7YA0 - chains A and B of the 6 polymer chains in the assembly; structure by electron microscopy, 3.10 A resolution.

Chain A (and B):
Protein: Spike glycoprotein
Source organism: Severe acute respiratory syndrome coronavirus 2
Notes: chain B of this document is another copy of the same molecule, construct and numbering; everything in this record applies to it too
UniProtKB: P0DTC2 (SPIKE_SARS2); aligned to UniProt positions 14-1208 over residues 14-1208
Chain sequence (1240 residues; numbered 14 to 1256 plus 2 insertion-coded residues; 5 numbers in that range are skipped by the numbering (no residue carries them; nothing is unmodelled there); the number before each row is that of its first residue; a row labelled like 214A-214B holds insertion residues (214A, then the next letters in order)):
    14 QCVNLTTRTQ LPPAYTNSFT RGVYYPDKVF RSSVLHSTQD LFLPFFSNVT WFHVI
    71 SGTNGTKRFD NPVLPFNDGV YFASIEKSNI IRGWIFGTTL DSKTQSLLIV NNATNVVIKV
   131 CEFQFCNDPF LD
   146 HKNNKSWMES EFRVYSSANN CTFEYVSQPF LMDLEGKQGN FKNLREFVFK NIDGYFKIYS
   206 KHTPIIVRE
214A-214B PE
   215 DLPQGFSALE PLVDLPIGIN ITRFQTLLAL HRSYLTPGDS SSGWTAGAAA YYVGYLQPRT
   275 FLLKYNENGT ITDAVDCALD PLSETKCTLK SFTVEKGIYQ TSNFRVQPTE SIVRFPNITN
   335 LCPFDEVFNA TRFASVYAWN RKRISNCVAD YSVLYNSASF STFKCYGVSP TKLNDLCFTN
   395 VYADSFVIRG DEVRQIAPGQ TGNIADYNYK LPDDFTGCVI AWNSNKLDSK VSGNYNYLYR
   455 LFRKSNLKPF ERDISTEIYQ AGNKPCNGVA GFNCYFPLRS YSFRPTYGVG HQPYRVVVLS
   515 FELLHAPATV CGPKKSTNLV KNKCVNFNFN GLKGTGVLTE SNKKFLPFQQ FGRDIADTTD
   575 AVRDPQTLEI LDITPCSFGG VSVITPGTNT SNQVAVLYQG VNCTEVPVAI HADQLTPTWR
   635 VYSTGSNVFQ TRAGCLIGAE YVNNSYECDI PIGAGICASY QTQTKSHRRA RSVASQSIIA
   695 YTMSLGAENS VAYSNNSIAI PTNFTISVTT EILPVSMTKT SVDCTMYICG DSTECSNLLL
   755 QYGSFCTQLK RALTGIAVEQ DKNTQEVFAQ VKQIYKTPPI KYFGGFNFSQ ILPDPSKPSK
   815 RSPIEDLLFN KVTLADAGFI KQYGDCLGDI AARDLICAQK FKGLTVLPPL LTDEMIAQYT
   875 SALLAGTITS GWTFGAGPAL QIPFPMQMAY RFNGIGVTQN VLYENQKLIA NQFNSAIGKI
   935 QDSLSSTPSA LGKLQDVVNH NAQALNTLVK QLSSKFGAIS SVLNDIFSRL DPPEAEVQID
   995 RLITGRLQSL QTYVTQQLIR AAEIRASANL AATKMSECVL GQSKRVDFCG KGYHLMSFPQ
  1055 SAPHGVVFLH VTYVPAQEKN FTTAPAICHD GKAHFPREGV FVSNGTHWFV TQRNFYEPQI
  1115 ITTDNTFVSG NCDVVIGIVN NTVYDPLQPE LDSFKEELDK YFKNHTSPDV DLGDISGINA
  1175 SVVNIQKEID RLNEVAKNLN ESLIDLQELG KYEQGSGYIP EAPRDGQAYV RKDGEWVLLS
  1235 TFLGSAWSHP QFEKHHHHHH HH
Not modelled in the structure: 71-76, 146-152, 177-184, 211-214, 214A-214B, 248-256, 621-640, 677-689, 828-847, 1148-1256 (chain B: 71-76, 146-152, 177-184, 211-214, 214A-214B, 248-256, 621-640, 677-689, 828-844, 1148-1256)
Sequence notes: variant Val67 (Ala in P0DTC2), Ile95 (Thr in P0DTC2), Asp142 (Gly in P0DTC2), Ile211 (Leu212 in P0DTC2), Asp339 (Gly in P0DTC2), Asn417 (Lys in P0DTC2), Lys440 (Asn in P0DTC2), Ser446 (Gly in P0DTC2), Asn477 (Ser in P0DTC2), Lys478 (Thr in P0DTC2), Ala484 (Glu in P0DTC2), Arg493 (Gln in P0DTC2), Ser496 (Gly in P0DTC2), Arg498 (Gln in P0DTC2), Tyr501 (Asn in P0DTC2), His505 (Tyr in P0DTC2), Lys547 (Thr in P0DTC2), Gly614 (Asp in P0DTC2), Tyr655 (His in P0DTC2), Lys679 (Asn in P0DTC2), His681 (Pro in P0DTC2), Lys764 (Asn in P0DTC2), Tyr796 (Asp in P0DTC2), Lys856 (Asn in P0DTC2), His954 (Gln in P0DTC2), Lys969 (Asn in P0DTC2), Phe981 (Leu in P0DTC2); insertion (214, 214A-214B); engineered mutation Pro817 (Phe in P0DTC2), Pro892 (Ala in P0DTC2), Pro899 (Ala in P0DTC2), Pro942 (Ala in P0DTC2), Pro986 (Lys in P0DTC2), Pro987 (Val in P0DTC2); expression tag (1209-1256)
Disulfides: Cys15-Cys136, Cys131-Cys166, Cys291-Cys301, Cys336-Cys361, Cys379-Cys432, Cys391-Cys525, Cys480-Cys488, Cys538-Cys590, Cys617-Cys649, Cys662-Cys671, Cys738-Cys760, Cys743-Cys749, Cys1032-Cys1043, Cys1082-Cys1126
Covalent attachments: N-acetylglucosamine (NAG) linked to Asn61, Asn282, Asn331, Asn343, Asn603, Asn616, Asn709, Asn717, Asn801, Asn1074, Asn1098, Asn1134
Curated features (UniProtKB/Swiss-Prot):
  - region: Asn280 to Cys301 (Putative superantigen), Arg403 to Asp405 (Integrin-binding motif), Asn448 to Phe456 (Immunodominant HLA epitope recognized by the CD8+), Ser816 to Tyr837 (Fusion peptide 1), Lys835 to Phe855 (Fusion peptide 2), Asp1163 to Glu1202 (Heptad repeat 2)
  - site (Cleavage): Arg685, Ser686, Arg815, Ser816
  - glycosylation: Asn17 (N-linked (GlcNAc...) (complex) asparagine), Asn61 (N-linked (GlcNAc...) (hybrid) asparagine), Asn74 (N-linked (GlcNAc...) (complex) asparagine), Asn122 (N-linked (GlcNAc...) (hybrid) asparagine), Asn149 (N-linked (GlcNAc...) (complex) asparagine), Asn165 (N-linked (GlcNAc...) (complex) asparagine), Asn234 (N-linked (GlcNAc...) (high mannose) asparagine), Asn282 (N-linked (GlcNAc...) (complex) asparagine), Thr323 (O-linked (GalNAc) threonine), Ser325 (O-linked (HexNAc...) serine), Asn331 (N-linked (GlcNAc...) (complex) asparagine), Asn343 (N-linked (GlcNAc...) (complex) asparagine), Asn603 (N-linked (GlcNAc...) (hybrid) asparagine), Asn616 (N-linked (GlcNAc...) (complex) asparagine), Asn657 (N-linked (GlcNAc...) (complex) asparagine), Thr676 (O-linked (GlcNAc...) threonine), Thr678 (O-linked (GlcNAc...) threonine), Asn709 (N-linked (GlcNAc...) (high mannose) asparagine), Asn717 (N-linked (GlcNAc...) (hybrid) asparagine), Asn801 (N-linked (GlcNAc...) (hybrid) asparagine) and 6 more in UniProt

How chain A and chain B interact:
Contacting residue pairs (104):
  Gln314(A) with Lys764(B), hydrogen bond
  Asn317(A) with Asp737(B), hydrogen bond
  Arg357(A) with Thr167(B)
  Asn360(A) with Phe168(B)
  Pro521(A) with Pro230(B), hydrophobic
  Thr523(A) with Pro230(B)
  Lys547(A) with Asn978(B)
  Thr549(A) with Asp745(B)
  Lys557(A) with Ala845(B); Ala846(B)
  Lys558(A) with Phe43(B)
  Phe559(A) with Phe43(B), hydrophobic
  Leu560(A) with Asn282(B); Gly283(B)
  Phe562(A) with Lys41(B), hydrogen bond (backbone-side chain); Glu224(B); Pro225(B), hydrophobic
  Gln563(A) with Lys41(B); Val42(B); Phe43(B); Gly283(B)
  Gln564(A) with Lys41(B), hydrogen bond (backbone-backbone)
  Phe565(A) with Lys41(B); Val42(B), hydrophobic; Phe43(B)
  Gly566(A) with Phe43(B)
  Arg567(A) with Phe43(B), hydrogen bond (backbone-backbone)
  Asp568(A) with Arg847(B), salt bridge; Ala852(B)
  Ile569(A) with Arg847(B); Lys964(B)
  Ala570(A) with Ala852(B), hydrophobic; Lys964(B), hydrogen bond (backbone-side chain)
  Asp571(A) with Lys964(B)
  Thr572(A) with Arg847(B); Lys856(B)
  Asp574(A) with Arg847(B)
  Ile587(A) with Arg847(B), hydrogen bond (backbone-side chain)
  Thr588(A) with Phe855(B)
  Pro589(A) with Phe855(B)
  Phe592(A) with Met740(B), hydrophobic; Lys854(B)
  Pro665(A) with Leu864(B), hydrophobic
  Ala668(A) with Pro863(B), hydrogen bond (backbone-backbone); Leu864(B); Thr866(B)
  Gly669(A) with Leu864(B), hydrogen bond (backbone-backbone); Met869(B)
  Met697(A) with Leu865(B), hydrophobic
  Leu699(A) with Ile788(B); Met869(B), hydrophobic; Gln872(B); Tyr873(B)
  Gly700(A) with Lys786(B)
  Ala701(A) with Lys786(B); Ile788(B), hydrogen bond (backbone-backbone)
  Glu702(A) with Ile788(B); Lys790(B), salt bridge
  Asn703(A) with Gln787(B), hydrogen bond; Ile788(B), hydrogen bond (backbone-backbone); Tyr789(B); Lys790(B), hydrogen bond (backbone-backbone)
  Val705(A) with Tyr789(B), hydrophobic; Thr883(B); Gln895(B)
  Ala706(A) with Gln895(B)
  Tyr707(A) with Pro792(B), hydrophobic; Tyr796(B); Phe797(B), hydrophobic; Thr883(B); Ile896(B); Pro897(B), hydrophobic; Phe898(B), hydrogen bond (side chain-backbone)
  Asn709(A) with Pro897(B)
  Ser711(A) with Gln895(B), hydrogen bond; Pro897(B)
  Ile712(A) with Gln895(B)
  Ala713(A) with Leu894(B), hydrophobic; Gln895(B), hydrogen bond (backbone-backbone)
  Pro715(A) with Leu894(B)
  Gln957(A) with Arg765(B), hydrogen bond
  Lys964(A) with Ser758(B), hydrogen bond
  Gln965(A) with Phe759(B)
  Gln1002(A) with Gln1002(B)
  Gln1010(A) with Leu1012(B)
  Glu1017(A) with Arg1019(B)
  Arg1039(A) with Glu1031(B), salt bridge; Arg1039(B)
  Val1040(A) with Ser1030(B)
  Lys1045(A) with Gly889(B)
  Pro1069(A) with Ala890(B)
  Glu1072(A) with Leu894(B)
  Thr1077(A) with Met900(B)
  Ala1078(A) with Met900(B)
  Pro1079(A) with Met900(B); Tyr917(B), hydrophobic
  Phe1089(A) with Asn914(B); Tyr917(B), hydrophobic
  Pro1090(A) with Gln913(B), hydrogen bond (backbone-side chain)
  Val1094(A) with Tyr904(B)
  Arg1107(A) with Tyr904(B)
  Phe1121(A) with Asn914(B)
  Ser1123(A) with Asn914(B), hydrogen bond; Glu918(B)
Interface residues without a listed pair, chain A (93 interface residues in all): Thr315, Arg319, Asn556, Gln613, Ala647, Gly667, Ile670, Thr696, Ser704, Ser708, Asn710, Ser968, Lys969, Phe970, Gly971, Thr1006, Thr1009, Ile1013, Asp1041, Gly1046, Tyr1047, Val1068, Asn1074, Gly1093, Val1128, Val1129, Ile1130, Leu1145
Interface residues without a listed pair, chain B (87 interface residues in all): Tyr38, Asp40, Arg44, Gly199, Tyr200, Thr284, Thr739, Gln755, Tyr756, Leu849, Leu861, Pro862, Trp886, Pro892, Ala893, Asn907, Gln920, Val963, Asp994, Gln1005, Thr1009, Ile1013, Thr1027, Leu1034, Gly1035, Glu1144

In short:
Chain A and chain B form an interface of 93 and 87 residues respectively; the contacts include 20 hydrogen
bonds and 3 salt bridges. Polar contacts include Asp568(A)-Arg847(B), Glu702(A)-Lys790(B) and
Arg1039(A)-Glu1031(B).
Both chains are Spike glycoprotein (Severe acute respiratory syndrome coronavirus 2). Entry 7YA0 (Cryo-EM
structure of hACE2-bound SARS-CoV-2 Omicron spike protein with L371S, P373S and F375S mutations (S-6P-RRAR))
was determined by electron microscopy together with 7XCH, 7XCI, 7XCP, 7Y9Z and 7YA1 from the same study.
